PDB entry 8CF3 | X-ray diffraction, 2.52 A resolution | chains C and E

Chain C (and E):
Name: Regulatory protein BlaR1
Source organism: Staphylococcus aureus
Notes: chain E of this document is another copy of the same molecule, construct and numbering; everything in this record applies to it too
UniProtKB: P18357 (BLAR_STAAU); residues 333-583 here = UniProt positions 333-583
Chain sequence (251 residues; each row starts with the number of its first residue):
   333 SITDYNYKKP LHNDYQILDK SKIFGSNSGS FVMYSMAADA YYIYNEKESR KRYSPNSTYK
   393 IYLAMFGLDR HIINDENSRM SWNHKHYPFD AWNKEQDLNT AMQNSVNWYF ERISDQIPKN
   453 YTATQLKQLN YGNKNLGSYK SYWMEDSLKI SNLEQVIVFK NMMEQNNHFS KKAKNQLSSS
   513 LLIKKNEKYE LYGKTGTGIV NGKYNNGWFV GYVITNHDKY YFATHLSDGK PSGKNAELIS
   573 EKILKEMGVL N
Covalent attachments: Cefepime (open) (UJ9) linked to Ser-389
Construct notes: engineered mutation Ala-369 (Lys in P18357), Ala-370 (Lys in P18357), Ala-372 (Lys in P18357)
Ligand contacts: Cefepime (open) (UJ9): Asn-388, Lys-392, Phe-421, Trp-424, Ser-437, Asn-439, Met-476, Glu-477, Lys-526, Thr-527, Gly-528, Thr-529, Gly-530, Ile-531, Val-532, Tyr-536, Ser-564, Gly-565, Lys-566
UniProt features mapped onto this chain:
  - active site: Ser-389 (Acyl-ester intermediate)
  - modified residue: Lys-392 (N6-carboxylysine)
  - mutagenesis: Ser-389 (S389A: Complete loss of the acylation step), Lys-392 (K392A: Almost complete loss of the acylation step), Asn-439 (N439V: Exhibits enhanced beta-lactamase activity with cephalosporins as substrates but not with penicillins and carbapenems)

Chain C / chain E interface:
Residue-residue contacts (15; chain C residue first):
  Asp-407(C) with Asp-407(E); Lys-504(E)
  Glu-408(C) with Lys-504(E), salt bridge
  Ser-502(C) with Glu-408(E)
  Lys-503(C) with Glu-408(E), hydrogen bond (backbone-side chain)
  Lys-504(C) with Asp-407(E); Glu-408(E), hydrogen bond (backbone-side chain)
  Leu-514(C) with Leu-514(E), hydrophobic; Lys-517(E)
  Ile-515(C) with Lys-517(E)
  Lys-516(C) with Lys-517(E)
  Lys-517(C) with Leu-514(E); Ile-515(E); Lys-516(E); Lys-517(E), hydrogen bond (backbone-backbone)
Also at the interface, not in a pair above, chain C (13 interface residues in all): Arg-411, Asn-507, Ser-511, Asn-518
Also at the interface, not in a pair above, chain E (11 interface residues in all): Lys-503, Asn-507, Ser-511, Asn-518

Summary:
13 residues of chain C and 11 residues of chain E are in contact, with 3 hydrogen bonds and 1 salt bridge.
Polar contacts include Glu-408(C)/Lys-504(E), Lys-503(C)/Glu-408(E) and Lys-517(C)/Lys-517(E). Cefepime (open)
is covalently linked to Ser-389(C).
Chain C and chain E are both Regulatory protein BlaR1 (Staphylococcus aureus); the structure, Crystal
structure of S. aureus BlaR1 sensor domain in complex with cefepime, was determined by X-ray diffraction
together with 8C0P and 8C0S from the same study.
